PDB entry 2BUF | X-ray diffraction, 2.95 A resolution | chains B and C of the 6 polymer chains in the assembly

== Chain B (and C) ==
Molecule: Acetylglutamate kinase
From: Pseudomonas aeruginosa
Notes: EC 2.7.2.8; chain C of this document is another copy of the same molecule, construct and numbering; everything in this record applies to it too
UniProtKB: Q9HTN2 (ARGB_PSEAE); residues 2-301 here correspond to UniProt positions 1-300 (UniProt number = residue number - 1)
Chain sequence (300 residues; numbered 2 to 301; the number before each row is that of its first residue):
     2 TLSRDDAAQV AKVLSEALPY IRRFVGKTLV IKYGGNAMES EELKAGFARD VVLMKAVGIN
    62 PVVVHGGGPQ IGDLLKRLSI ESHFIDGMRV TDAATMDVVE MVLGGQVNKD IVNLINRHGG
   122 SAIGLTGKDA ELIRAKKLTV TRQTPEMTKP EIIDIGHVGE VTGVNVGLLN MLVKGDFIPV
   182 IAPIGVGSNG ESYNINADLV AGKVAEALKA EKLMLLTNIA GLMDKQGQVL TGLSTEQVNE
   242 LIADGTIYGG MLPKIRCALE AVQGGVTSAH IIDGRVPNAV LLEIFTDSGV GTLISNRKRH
Not modelled in the structure: 145-146, 301 (chain C: 301)
Ligand contacts:
  - ADP (adenosine-5'-diphosphate): K33, G35, G36, N37, D199, L217, T218, N219, I220, G222, L223, M224, T247, I248, Y249, G251, M252, K255
  - N-acetyl-L-glutamate (NLG): G67, G68, F85, G88, M89, R90, V100, L104, V159, P184, N195, I196, N197, A198, D199

== Chain B / chain C interface ==
Residue-residue contacts (47; chain B residue first):
  T2(B) - E17(C)
  T2(B) - Y21(C)
  L3(B) - V14(C)  hydrophobic
  L3(B) - E17(C)
  L3(B) - A18(C)  hydrophobic
  L3(B) - Y21(C)  hydrophobic
  L3(B) - F286(C)
  L3(B) - T287(C)
  R5(B) - V277(C)
  R5(B) - V291(C)
  A8(B) - L283(C)  hydrophobic
  A9(B) - L283(C)
  Q10(B) - Q10(C)
  V11(B) - V14(C)  hydrophobic
  V11(B) - L15(C)  hydrophobic
  V11(B) - F286(C)  hydrophobic
  A12(B) - N279(C)
  A12(B) - L282(C)  hydrophobic
  K13(B) - N279(C)
  V14(B) - L3(C)  hydrophobic
  V14(B) - V11(C)  hydrophobic
  L15(B) - L15(C)  hydrophobic
  L15(B) - L54(C)  hydrophobic
  S16(B) - R50(C)  hydrogen bond (backbone-side chain)
  S16(B) - L54(C)
  S16(B) - N279(C)
  E17(B) - R50(C)
  L19(B) - R50(C)
  L19(B) - V53(C)  hydrophobic
  L19(B) - L54(C)  hydrophobic
  L19(B) - H119(C)
  R23(B) - G120(C)
  R50(B) - A12(C)
  R50(B) - K13(C)
  R50(B) - S16(C)
  L54(B) - L15(C)  hydrophobic
  A57(B) - L19(C)  hydrophobic
  A57(B) - V58(C)
  V58(B) - A57(C)
  G59(B) - A57(C)
  N279(B) - A8(C)
  N279(B) - A9(C)
  N279(B) - A12(C)
  L282(B) - A8(C)  hydrophobic
  L283(B) - L3(C)
  F286(B) - L3(C)  hydrophobic
  T287(B) - L3(C)
Also at the interface, not in a pair above, chain B (30 interface residues in all): S4, D7, V26, V53, G120
Also at the interface, not in a pair above, chain C (32 interface residues in all): S4, R23, D51, S289

== In short ==
30 residues of chain B and 32 residues of chain C are in contact, with 1 hydrogen bond. Its one
hydrogen-bonded contact is S16(B)-R50(C). Ligands of chain B: ADP and N-acetyl-L-glutamate.
Chain B and chain C are both Acetylglutamate kinase (Pseudomonas aeruginosa); the structure, Arginine
Feed-Back Inhibitable Acetylglutamate Kinase, was determined by X-ray diffraction, deposited together with
2BTY.
